Entry 6CA0 (electron microscopy, 5.75 A resolution (low resolution: residue-level contacts below are approximate; hydrogen-bond / salt-bridge calls are withheld)); this record covers chains C and D of the 10 polymer chains in the assembly.

# Chain C
Protein: DNA-directed RNA polymerase subunit beta
Organism: Escherichia coli (strain K12)
Notes: EC 2.7.7.6
UniProt: P0A8V2 (RPOB_ECOLI); numbering as in UniProt (aligned over 1-1342)
Sequence (1342 residues; row label = number of the first residue in the row):
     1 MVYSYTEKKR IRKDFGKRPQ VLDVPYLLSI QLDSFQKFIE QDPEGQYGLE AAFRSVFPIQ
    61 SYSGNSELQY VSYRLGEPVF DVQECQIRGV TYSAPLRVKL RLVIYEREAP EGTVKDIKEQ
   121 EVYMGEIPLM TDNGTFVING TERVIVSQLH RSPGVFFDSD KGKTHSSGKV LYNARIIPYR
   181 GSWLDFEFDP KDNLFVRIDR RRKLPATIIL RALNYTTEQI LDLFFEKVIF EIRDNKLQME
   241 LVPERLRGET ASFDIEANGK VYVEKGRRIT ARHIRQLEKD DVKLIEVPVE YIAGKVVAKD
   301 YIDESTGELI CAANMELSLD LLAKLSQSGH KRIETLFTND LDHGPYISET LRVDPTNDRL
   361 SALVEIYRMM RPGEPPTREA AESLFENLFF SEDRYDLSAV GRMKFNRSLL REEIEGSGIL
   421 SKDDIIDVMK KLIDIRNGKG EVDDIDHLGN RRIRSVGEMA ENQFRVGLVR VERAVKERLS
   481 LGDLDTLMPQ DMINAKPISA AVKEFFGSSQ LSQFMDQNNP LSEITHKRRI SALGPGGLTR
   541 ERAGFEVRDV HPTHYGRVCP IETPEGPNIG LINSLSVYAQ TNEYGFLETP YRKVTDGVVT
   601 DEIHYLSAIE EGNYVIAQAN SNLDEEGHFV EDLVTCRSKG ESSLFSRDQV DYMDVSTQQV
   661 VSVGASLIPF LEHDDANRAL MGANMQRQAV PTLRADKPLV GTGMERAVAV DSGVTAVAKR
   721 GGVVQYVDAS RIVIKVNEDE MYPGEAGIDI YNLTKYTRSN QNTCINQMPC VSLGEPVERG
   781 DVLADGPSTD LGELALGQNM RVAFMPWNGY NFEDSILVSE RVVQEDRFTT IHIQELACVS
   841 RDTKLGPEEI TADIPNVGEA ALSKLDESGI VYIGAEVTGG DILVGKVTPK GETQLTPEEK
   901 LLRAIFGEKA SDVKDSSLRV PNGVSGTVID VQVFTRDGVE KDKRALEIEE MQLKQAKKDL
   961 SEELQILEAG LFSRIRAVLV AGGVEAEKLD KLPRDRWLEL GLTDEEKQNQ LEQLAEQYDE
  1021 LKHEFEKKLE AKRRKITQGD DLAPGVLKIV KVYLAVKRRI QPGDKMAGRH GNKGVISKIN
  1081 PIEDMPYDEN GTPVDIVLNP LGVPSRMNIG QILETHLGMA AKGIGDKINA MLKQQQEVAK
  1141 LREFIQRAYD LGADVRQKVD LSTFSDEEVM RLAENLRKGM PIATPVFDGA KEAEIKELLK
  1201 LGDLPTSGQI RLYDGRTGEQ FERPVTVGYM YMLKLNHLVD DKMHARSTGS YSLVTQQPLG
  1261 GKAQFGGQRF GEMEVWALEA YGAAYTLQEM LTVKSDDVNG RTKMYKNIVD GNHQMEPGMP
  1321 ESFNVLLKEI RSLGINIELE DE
Not modelled in the structure: 1-2

# Chain D
Protein: DNA-directed RNA polymerase subunit beta'
Organism: Escherichia coli (strain K12)
Notes: EC 2.7.7.6
UniProt: P0A8T7 (RPOC_ECOLI); numbering as in UniProt (aligned over 1-1407)
Sequence (1407 residues; numbered 1 to 1407; the number before each row is that of its first residue):
     1 MKDLLKFLKA QTKTEEFDAI KIALASPDMI RSWSFGEVKK PETINYRTFK PERDGLFCAR
    61 IFGPVKDYEC LCGKYKRLKH RGVICEKCGV EVTQTKVRRE RMGHIELASP TAHIWFLKSL
   121 PSRIGLLLDM PLRDIERVLY FESYVVIEGG MTNLERQQIL TEEQYLDALE EFGDEFDAKM
   181 GAEAIQALLK SMDLEQECEQ LREELNETNS ETKRKKLTKR IKLLEAFVQS GNKPEWMILT
   241 VLPVLPPDLR PLVPLDGGRF ATSDLNDLYR RVINRNNRLK RLLDLAAPDI IVRNEKRMLQ
   301 EAVDALLDNG RRGRAITGSN KRPLKSLADM IKGKQGRFRQ NLLGKRVDYS GRSVITVGPY
   361 LRLHQCGLPK KMALELFKPF IYGKLELRGL ATTIKAAKKM VEREEAVVWD ILDEVIREHP
   421 VLLNRAPTLH RLGIQAFEPV LIEGKAIQLH PLVCAAYNAD FDGDQMAVHV PLTLEAQLEA
   481 RALMMSTNNI LSPANGEPII VPSQDVVLGL YYMTRDCVNA KGEGMVLTGP KEAERLYRSG
   541 LASLHARVKV RITEYEKDAN GELVAKTSLK DTTVGRAILW MIVPKGLPYS IVNQALGKKA
   601 ISKMLNTCYR ILGLKPTVIF ADQIMYTGFA YAARSGASVG IDDMVIPEKK HEIISEAEAE
   661 VAEIQEQFQS GLVTAGERYN KVIDIWAAAN DRVSKAMMDN LQTETVINRD GQEEKQVSFN
   721 SIYMMADSGA RGSAAQIRQL AGMRGLMAKP DGSIIETPIT ANFREGLNVL QYFISTHGAR
   781 KGLADTALKT ANSGYLTRRL VDVAQDLVVT EDDCGTHEGI MMTPVIEGGD VKEPLRDRVL
   841 GRVTAEDVLK PGTADILVPR NTLLHEQWCD LLEENSVDAV KVRSVVSCDT DFGVCAHCYG
   901 RDLARGHIIN KGEAIGVIAA QSIGEPGTQL TMRTFHIGGA ASRAAAESSI QVKNKGSIKL
   961 SNVKSVVNSS GKLVITSRNT ELKLIDEFGR TKESYKVPYG AVLAKGDGEQ VAGGETVANW
  1021 DPHTMPVITE VSGFVRFTDM IDGQTITRQT DELTGLSSLV VLDSAERTAG GKDLRPALKI
  1081 VDAQGNDVLI PGTDMPAQYF LPGKAIVQLE DGVQISSGDT LARIPQESGG TKDITGGLPR
  1141 VADLFEARRP KEPAILAEIS GIVSFGKETK GKRRLVITPV DGSDPYEEMI PKWRQLNVFE
  1201 GERVERGDVI SDGPEAPHDI LRLRGVHAVT RYIVNEVQDV YRLQGVKIND KHIEVIVRQM
  1261 LRKATIVNAG SSDFLEGEQV EYSRVKIANR ELEANGKVGA TYSRDLLGIT KASLATESFI
  1321 SAASFQETTR VLTEAAVAGK RDELRGLKEN VIVGRLIPAG TGYAYHQDRM RRRAAGEAPA
  1381 APQVTAEDAS ASLAELLNAG LGGSDNE
Not modelled in the structure: 1-13, 933-943, 1377-1407
Bound ions: Zn2+ site 1: Cys70, Cys72, Cys88; Mg2+: Asp460, Asp462, Asp464; Zn2+ site 2: Cys814, Cys888, Cys898

# How chain C and chain D interact
Pairs across the interface - 276 pairs, chain C then chain D:
  Arg548(C) - Arg780(D)
  Asp549(C) - Pro750(D)
  Asp549(C) - His777(D)
  Asp549(C) - Arg780(D)
  Val550(C) - Pro750(D)
  Val550(C) - Phe773(D)
  Val550(C) - His777(D)
  Val550(C) - Arg780(D)
  His551(C) - Phe773(D)
  Pro552(C) - Phe773(D)
  Tyr555(C) - Val769(D)
  Pro560(C) - Thr776(D)
  Pro560(C) - Arg780(D)
  Ile561(C) - Tyr772(D)
  Ile561(C) - Thr776(D)
  Ile569(C) - Arg780(D)
  Gln618(C) - Leu770(D)
  Asn620(C) - Asn768(D)
  Glu641(C) - Lys749(D)
  Ser642(C) - Leu770(D)
  Thr657(C) - Val769(D)
  Val660(C) - Val769(D)
  Glu672(C) - Phe763(D)
  Glu672(C) - Gly766(D)
  Glu672(C) - Leu767(D)
  His673(C) - Phe763(D)
  His673(C) - Arg764(D)
  His673(C) - Glu765(D)
  Asp674(C) - Phe763(D)
  Asp674(C) - Tyr772(D)
  Asp675(C) - Phe763(D)
  Ala676(C) - Tyr772(D)
  Asn677(C) - Ala779(D)
  Asn677(C) - Leu783(D)
  Ala679(C) - Tyr772(D)
  Phe804(C) - Ala637(D)
  Phe804(C) - Ser638(D)
  Phe804(C) - Val639(D)
  Met805(C) - Ala633(D)
  Met805(C) - Ala637(D)
  Pro806(C) - Ala632(D)
  Pro806(C) - Ala633(D)
  Pro806(C) - Ala637(D)
  Asn808(C) - Pro359(D)
  Asn808(C) - Phe629(D)
  Asn808(C) - Ala630(D)
  Asn808(C) - Ala633(D)
  Gly809(C) - Val357(D)
  Gly809(C) - Pro359(D)
  Gly809(C) - Asp505(D)
  Gly809(C) - Phe629(D)
  Tyr810(C) - Pro359(D)
  Phe812(C) - Val357(D)
  Phe812(C) - Pro451(D)
  Phe812(C) - Cys454(D)
  Phe812(C) - Phe461(D)
  Phe812(C) - Ser503(D)
  Phe812(C) - Gln504(D)
  Phe812(C) - Asp505(D)
  Glu813(C) - Asp460(D)
  Glu813(C) - Phe461(D)
  Glu813(C) - Gln504(D)
  Asp814(C) - Phe461(D)
  Ser815(C) - Val357(D)
  Ser815(C) - Phe461(D)
  Lys844(C) - Phe49(D)
  Glu892(C) - Lys66(D)
  Gln894(C) - Lys76(D)
  Gln894(C) - Arg77(D)
  Pro897(C) - Arg77(D)
  Asn922(C) - Lys371(D)
  Pro1044(C) - Gly257(D)
  Gln1061(C) - Lys445(D)
  Pro1062(C) - Ala446(D)
  Lys1065(C) - Asp462(D)
  Lys1065(C) - Gly463(D)
  Lys1073(C) - Asp462(D)
  Gly1074(C) - Phe461(D)
  Val1075(C) - Thr356(D)
  Val1075(C) - Phe461(D)
  Ile1076(C) - Thr356(D)
  Ser1077(C) - Thr356(D)
  Asn1099(C) - Gln504(D)
  Pro1100(C) - Ala637(D)
  Leu1101(C) - Gln504(D)
  Leu1101(C) - Asp505(D)
  Leu1101(C) - Leu508(D)
  Leu1101(C) - Met725(D)
  Leu1101(C) - Arg731(D)
  Val1103(C) - Val639(D)
  Pro1104(C) - Leu740(D)
  Ser1105(C) - Gln736(D)
  Met1107(C) - Gln739(D)
  Met1107(C) - Phe763(D)
  Ile1109(C) - Met644(D)
  Ile1109(C) - Phe763(D)
  Ile1112(C) - Val639(D)
  His1116(C) - Ile641(D)
  Glu1192(C) - Arg764(D)
  Lys1196(C) - Ile641(D)
  Ser1207(C) - Asp642(D)
  Gln1209(C) - Gly640(D)
  Glu1219(C) - Arg634(D)
  Phe1221(C) - Ala633(D)
  Phe1221(C) - Arg634(D)
  Glu1222(C) - Tyr512(D)
  Glu1222(C) - Ser543(D)
  Glu1222(C) - Ser635(D)
  Glu1222(C) - Gly636(D)
  Arg1223(C) - Ser635(D)
  Arg1223(C) - Gly636(D)
  Arg1223(C) - Ala637(D)
  Arg1223(C) - Phe719(D)
  Arg1223(C) - Ser721(D)
  Arg1223(C) - Met724(D)
  Val1225(C) - Gly636(D)
  Val1225(C) - Ser638(D)
  Thr1226(C) - Ser638(D)
  Thr1226(C) - Val639(D)
  Thr1226(C) - Gly640(D)
  Val1239(C) - Val354(D)
  Asp1240(C) - Lys445(D)
  Lys1242(C) - Arg352(D)
  Lys1242(C) - Ser353(D)
  Lys1242(C) - Val354(D)
  Lys1242(C) - Gln465(D)
  Met1243(C) - Arg352(D)
  Met1243(C) - Ser353(D)
  Met1243(C) - Lys445(D)
  His1244(C) - Gly351(D)
  His1244(C) - Arg352(D)
  Ala1245(C) - Ser350(D)
  Ala1245(C) - Gly351(D)
  Ala1245(C) - Met372(D)
  Arg1246(C) - Val347(D)
  Arg1246(C) - Asp348(D)
  Arg1246(C) - Tyr349(D)
  Arg1246(C) - Ser350(D)
  Arg1246(C) - Leu376(D)
  Ser1247(C) - Asp348(D)
  Ser1247(C) - Tyr349(D)
  Ser1247(C) - Glu375(D)
  Ser1247(C) - Leu376(D)
  Thr1248(C) - Tyr349(D)
  Tyr1251(C) - Asp348(D)
  Val1254(C) - Arg99(D)
  Gln1256(C) - Lys96(D)
  Gln1257(C) - Arg339(D)
  Gln1257(C) - Lys345(D)
  Gln1257(C) - Arg346(D)
  Pro1258(C) - Arg346(D)
  Pro1258(C) - Val347(D)
  Pro1258(C) - Asp348(D)
  Gln1264(C) - Glu375(D)
  Gly1267(C) - Arg346(D)
  Gly1267(C) - Val347(D)
  Gly1267(C) - Ser350(D)
  Gln1268(C) - Lys345(D)
  Gln1268(C) - Arg346(D)
  Gln1268(C) - Val347(D)
  Gln1268(C) - Ser350(D)
  Gln1268(C) - Arg352(D)
  Gln1268(C) - Ala467(D)
  Arg1269(C) - Leu343(D)
  Arg1269(C) - Gly344(D)
  Arg1269(C) - Lys345(D)
  Arg1269(C) - Arg346(D)
  Phe1270(C) - Gly344(D)
  Phe1270(C) - Lys345(D)
  Gly1271(C) - Gly344(D)
  Glu1272(C) - Arg798(D)
  Glu1272(C) - Asp802(D)
  Met1273(C) - Ala426(D)
  Met1273(C) - Pro427(D)
  Met1273(C) - Thr428(D)
  Glu1274(C) - Asn424(D)
  Trp1276(C) - Arg798(D)
  Trp1276(C) - Val801(D)
  Trp1276(C) - Asp802(D)
  Trp1276(C) - Gln921(D)
  Ala1277(C) - Thr428(D)
  Ala1277(C) - Gln921(D)
  Glu1279(C) - Gln805(D)
  Glu1279(C) - Val917(D)
  Glu1279(C) - Leu1347(D)
  Ala1280(C) - Arg431(D)
  Ala1280(C) - Glu913(D)
  Ala1280(C) - Ile918(D)
  Ala1280(C) - Gln921(D)
  Tyr1281(C) - Arg431(D)
  Tyr1281(C) - Leu432(D)
  Tyr1281(C) - Leu483(D)
  Tyr1281(C) - Met484(D)
  Tyr1281(C) - Asn489(D)
  Gly1282(C) - Glu913(D)
  Gly1282(C) - Thr1361(D)
  Ala1283(C) - Glu479(D)
  Ala1284(C) - Glu479(D)
  Ala1284(C) - Leu1356(D)
  Tyr1285(C) - Glu475(D)
  Tyr1285(C) - Glu479(D)
  Tyr1285(C) - Leu1356(D)
  Thr1286(C) - Ala476(D)
  Thr1286(C) - Glu479(D)
  Leu1287(C) - Ile1357(D)
  Gln1288(C) - Gly1354(D)
  Gln1288(C) - Arg1355(D)
  Gln1288(C) - Leu1356(D)
  Glu1289(C) - Pro471(D)
  Glu1289(C) - Leu472(D)
  Glu1289(C) - Thr473(D)
  Glu1289(C) - Ala476(D)
  Met1290(C) - Val347(D)
  Met1290(C) - His469(D)
  Leu1291(C) - Val1351(D)
  Leu1291(C) - Gly1354(D)
  Thr1292(C) - Gly1354(D)
  Lys1294(C) - Val347(D)
  Lys1294(C) - Asp348(D)
  Lys1294(C) - Tyr349(D)
  Lys1294(C) - Val470(D)
  Lys1294(C) - Leu472(D)
  Ser1295(C) - Arg346(D)
  Tyr1305(C) - Tyr349(D)
  Tyr1305(C) - Pro379(D)
  Ile1308(C) - Pro379(D)
  Ile1308(C) - Phe380(D)
  Val1309(C) - Gly383(D)
  Val1309(C) - Glu386(D)
  His1313(C) - Phe380(D)
  His1313(C) - Leu472(D)
  His1313(C) - Thr473(D)
  His1313(C) - Leu474(D)
  His1313(C) - Glu475(D)
  Gln1314(C) - Thr473(D)
  Pro1320(C) - Val1353(D)
  Glu1321(C) - Arg99(D)
  Ser1322(C) - Arg339(D)
  Phe1323(C) - Phe17(D)
  Phe1323(C) - Val1353(D)
  Lys1328(C) - Glu100(D)
  Glu1329(C) - Ile331(D)
  Ile1330(C) - Ile22(D)
  Arg1331(C) - Trp33(D)
  Arg1331(C) - Met102(D)
  Ser1332(C) - Pro243(D)
  Leu1333(C) - Trp115(D)
  Leu1333(C) - Pro243(D)
  Gly1334(C) - Leu24(D)
  Gly1334(C) - Ala25(D)
  Ile1335(C) - Ile22(D)
  Ile1335(C) - Ala23(D)
  Ile1335(C) - Ala25(D)
  Ile1335(C) - Ala1336(D)
  Asn1336(C) - Lys21(D)
  Asn1336(C) - Ile22(D)
  Asn1336(C) - Ala23(D)
  Asn1336(C) - Leu24(D)
  Asn1336(C) - Ala25(D)
  Asn1336(C) - Met29(D)
  Asn1336(C) - Trp33(D)
  Ile1337(C) - Ile20(D)
  Ile1337(C) - Lys21(D)
  Ile1337(C) - Ile22(D)
  Glu1338(C) - Ile20(D)
  Glu1338(C) - Lys21(D)
  Glu1338(C) - Met29(D)
  Leu1339(C) - Phe17(D)
  Leu1339(C) - Ile20(D)
  Glu1340(C) - Asp18(D)
  Glu1340(C) - Ala19(D)
  Glu1340(C) - Arg1341(D)
  Asp1341(C) - Arg1341(D)
  Glu1342(C) - Asp18(D)
  Glu1342(C) - Ala19(D)
  Glu1342(C) - Arg1341(D)
Also at the interface, not in a pair above, chain C (145 interface residues in all): Phe545, Asn573, Leu671, Arg841, Leu895, Gly923, Gly1063, Phe1187, Leu1253, Thr1255, Gly1266, Leu1278, Pro1317, Asn1324
Also at the interface, not in a pair above, chain D (166 interface residues in all): Glu15, Arg47, Leu78, His113, Leu245, Leu249, Pro251, Val253, Asp256, Leu307, Leu327, Met330, Gln340, Ile355, Tyr360, Lys378, Tyr382, Ile434, Gly444, His545, Asp643, Asn720, Ile722, Ala730, Arg744, Ser775, Lys781, Leu1332

# Overview
Chain C and chain D form an interface of 145 and 166 residues respectively. The Zn2+ site 1 is built by
Cys70(D), Cys72(D) and Cys88(D). Asp460(D), Asp462(D) and Asp464(D) form the Mg2+ site.
Here chain C is DNA-directed RNA polymerase subunit beta and chain D is DNA-directed RNA polymerase subunit
beta', both from Escherichia coli (strain K12). Entry 6CA0 (Cryo-EM structure of E. coli RNAP sigma70 open
complex) was determined by electron microscopy together with 6C9Y from the same study.
